8VSU - chains A and B of the 3 polymer chains in the assembly; structure by electron microscopy, 2.86 A resolution.

[Chain A]
Protein: Calcium-binding protein 39
Organism: Homo sapiens
UniProt: Q9Y376 (CAB39_HUMAN); numbering as in UniProt (aligned over 1-341)
Chain sequence (362 residues; each row starts with the number of its first residue):
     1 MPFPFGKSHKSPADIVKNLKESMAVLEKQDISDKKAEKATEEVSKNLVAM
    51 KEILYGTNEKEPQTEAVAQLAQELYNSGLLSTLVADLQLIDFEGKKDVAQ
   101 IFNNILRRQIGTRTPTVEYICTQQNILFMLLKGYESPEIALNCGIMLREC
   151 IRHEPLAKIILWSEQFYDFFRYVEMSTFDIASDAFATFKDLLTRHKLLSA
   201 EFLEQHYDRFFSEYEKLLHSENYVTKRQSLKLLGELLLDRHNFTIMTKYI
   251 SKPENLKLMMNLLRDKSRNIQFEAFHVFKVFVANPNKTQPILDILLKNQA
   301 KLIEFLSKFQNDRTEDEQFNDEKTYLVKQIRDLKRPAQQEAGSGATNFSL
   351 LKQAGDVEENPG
Disordered / not traced: 1-8, 337-362
Differences from the reference sequence: expression tag (342-362)
Swiss-Prot annotation at these positions:
  - mutagenesis: Arg240 (R240A: Abolishes activation of STK11/LKB1; when associated with A-243), Phe243 (F243A: Abolishes activation of STK11/LKB1; when associated with A-240)

[Chain B]
Protein: Isoform 3 of STE20-related kinase adapter protein alpha
Organism: Homo sapiens
UniProt: Q7RTN6 (STRAA_HUMAN), isoform Q7RTN6-3; residues 38-431 here correspond to UniProt positions 1-394 (UniProt number = residue number - 37)
Chain sequence (429 residues; row label = number of the first residue in the row):
    24 PHHHHHHENLYFQGMSFLTNDASSESIASFSKQEVMSSFLPEGGCYELLT
    74 VIGKGFEDLMTVNLARYKPTGEYVTVRRINLEACSNEMVTFLQGELHVSK
   124 LFNHPNIVPYRATFIADNELWVVTSFMAYGSAKDLICTHFMDGMNELAIA
   174 YILQGVLKALDYIHHMGYVHRSVKASHILISVDGKVYLSGLRSNLSMISH
   224 GQRQRVVHDFPKYSVKVLPWLSPEVLQQNLQGYDAKSDIYSVGITACELA
   274 NGHVPFKDMPATQMLLEKLNGTVPCLLDTSTIPAEELTMSPSRSVANSGL
   324 SDSLTTSTPRPSNGDSPSHPYHRTFSPHFHHFVEQCLQRNPDARPSASTL
   374 LNHSFFKQIKRRASEALPELLRPVTPITNFEGSQSQDHSGIFGLVTNLEE
   424 LEVDDWEFGSGATNFSLLKQAGDVEENPG
Disordered / not traced: 24-59, 306-341, 402-452
Differences from the reference sequence: expression tag (24-37, 432-452)
Ligand contacts: ADP (adenosine-5'-diphosphate): Ile75, Gly76, Lys77, Gly78, Phe79, Met83, Val85, Thr98, Arg100, Thr147, Ser148, Phe149, Met150, Gly153, Ser154, Asp157, Ser199, His200, Leu202, Arg215
Swiss-Prot annotation at these positions:
  - modified residue: Ser39 (Phosphoserine)
From the paper describing this entry:
  - conformationally variable residues (order/disorder transition): Thr401 to Ile414

[How chain A and chain B interact]
Residue-residue contacts (36):
  Tyr55(A) - Gly224(B)
  Phe92(A) - Lys123(B)
  Phe92(A) - Leu124(B)
  Phe92(A) - Asn126(B)
  Glu93(A) - Tyr185(B)  hydrogen bond
  Lys96(A) - Leu124(B)  hydrogen bond (side chain-backbone)
  Lys96(A) - Tyr185(B)
  Lys96(A) - Met189(B)  hydrogen bond
  Arg107(A) - Gly224(B)
  Leu141(A) - His120(B)
  Leu141(A) - Lys123(B)
  Ser176(A) - Pro64(B)
  Ser176(A) - Thr136(B)
  Ser176(A) - Phe137(B)
  Thr177(A) - Thr136(B)
  Phe178(A) - Leu119(B)  hydrophobic
  Phe178(A) - Thr136(B)  hydrogen bond (backbone-backbone)
  Phe178(A) - Phe137(B)  hydrophobic
  Phe178(A) - Ile138(B)  hydrophobic
  Phe178(A) - Leu143(B)  hydrophobic
  Asp179(A) - Lys123(B)  salt bridge
  Tyr223(A) - Leu104(B)  hydrophobic
  Tyr223(A) - Glu105(B)  hydrogen bond
  Tyr223(A) - Asp140(B)
  Val224(A) - Leu104(B)  hydrophobic
  Val224(A) - Ile138(B)  hydrophobic
  Arg227(A) - Leu104(B)  hydrogen bond (side chain-backbone)
  Arg227(A) - Cys107(B)  hydrogen bond (side chain-backbone)
  Arg227(A) - Ser108(B)
  Arg227(A) - Asn109(B)  hydrogen bond
  Arg227(A) - Val112(B)
  Gln228(A) - Gln116(B)  hydrogen bond
  Lys231(A) - Asn109(B)
  Ser267(A) - Glu105(B)  hydrogen bond
  Arg268(A) - Glu105(B)  hydrogen bond (backbone-side chain)
  Asn269(A) - Glu105(B)  hydrogen bond
Interface residues without a listed pair, chain A (22 interface residues in all): Ile145, Ser182, Asn222, Glu273
Interface residues without a listed pair, chain B (24 interface residues in all): Phe125, Asn141, His223

[Summary]
The interface between chain A and chain B involves 22 residues on one side and 24 on the other; the contacts
include 12 hydrogen bonds and 1 salt bridge. Polar contacts include Asp179(A)-Lys123(B), Glu93(A)-Tyr185(B)
and Lys96(A)-Leu124(B). Chain B binds ADP. UniProt lists 2 mutagenesis sites on chain A. The paper reports
conformational variability at Thr401(B).
Here chain A is Calcium-binding protein 39 and chain B is Isoform 3 of STE20-related kinase adapter protein
alpha, both from Homo sapiens. Entry 8VSU (Cryo-EM structure of LKB1-STRADalpha-MO25alpha heterocomplex) was
determined by electron microscopy.
